PDB entry 7WE6 | electron microscopy, 3.20 A resolution | chains B and H of the 26 polymer chains in the assembly

[Chain B]
Name: CRISPR type I-F/YPEST-associated protein Csy2
From: Pseudomonas aeruginosa
Reference sequence: B3G161 (B3G161_PSEAI); residues 1-327 here = UniProt positions 1-327
Sequence (327 residues; row label = number of the first residue in the row):
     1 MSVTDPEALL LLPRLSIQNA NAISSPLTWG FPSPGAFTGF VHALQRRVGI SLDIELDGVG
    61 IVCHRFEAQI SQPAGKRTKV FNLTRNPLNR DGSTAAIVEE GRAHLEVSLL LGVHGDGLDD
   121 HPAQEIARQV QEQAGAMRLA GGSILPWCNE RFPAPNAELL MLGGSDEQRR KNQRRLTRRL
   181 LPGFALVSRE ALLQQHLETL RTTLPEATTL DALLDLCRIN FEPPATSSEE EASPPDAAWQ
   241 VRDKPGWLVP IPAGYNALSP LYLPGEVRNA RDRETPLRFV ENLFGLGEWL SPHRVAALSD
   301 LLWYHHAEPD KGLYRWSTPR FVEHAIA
Not modelled in the structure: 1-2, 224-238, 323-327

[Chain H]
Name: CRISPR-associated protein Csy3
From: Pseudomonas aeruginosa
Reference sequence: A0A659BSG0 (A0A659BSG0_PSEAI); residues 1-342 here = UniProt positions 1-342
Sequence (342 residues; each row starts with the number of its first residue):
     1 MSKPILSTAS VLAFERKLDP SDALMSAGAW AQRDASQEWP AVTVREKSVR GTISNRLKTK
    61 DRDPAKLDAS IQSPNLQTVD VANLPSDADT LKVRFTLRVL GGAGTPSACN DAAYRDKLLQ
   121 TVATYVNEQG FAELARRYAH NLANARFLWR NRVGAEAVEV RINHIRQGEV ARTWRFDALA
   181 IGLRDFKADA ELDALAELIA SGLSGSGHVL LEVVAFARIG DGQEVFPSQE LILDKGDKKG
   241 QKSKTLYSVR DAAAIHSQKI GNALRTIDTW YPDEDGLGPI AVEPYGSVTS QGKAYRQPKQ
   301 KLDFYTLLDN WVLRDEAPAV EQQHYVIANL IRGGVFGEAE EK
Not modelled in the structure: 1-6, 339-342

[How chain B and chain H interact]
Pairs across the interface (46):
  Gln18(B) with Pro20(H); Ser21(H); Asp22(H); Ser257(H)
  Asn19(B) with Ser257(H)
  Arg65(B) with Arg250(H)
  Gln69(B) with Tyr247(H), hydrogen bond
  Pro73(B) with Gln241(H), hydrogen bond (backbone-side chain)
  Ala74(B) with Gln241(H)
  Asn82(B) with Glu230(H), hydrogen bond; Leu231(H); Ile232(H)
  Leu83(B) with Leu231(H)
  Thr84(B) with Gln258(H), hydrogen bond
  Leu88(B) with Ser287(H), hydrogen bond (backbone-side chain); Val288(H); Thr289(H); Gly292(H)
  Arg90(B) with Pro284(H), hydrogen bond (side chain-backbone); Tyr285(H); Ala294(H)
  Gly92(B) with Gly292(H)
  Arg102(B) with Gln258(H), hydrogen bond
  His104(B) with Asp22(H); Tyr247(H)
  Glu132(B) with Gln167(H)
  Arg138(B) with Asp19(H), salt bridge
  Ser143(B) with Asp19(H)
  Leu145(B) with Ser21(H)
  Pro146(B) with Thr96(H); Leu210(H), hydrophobic
  Trp147(B) with Glu212(H)
  Cys148(B) with Arg94(H); Glu212(H)
  Arg268(B) with Glu338(H), salt bridge
  Asn269(B) with Ser10(H), hydrogen bond; Val11(H); Glu338(H)
  Ala270(B) with Val11(H); Asn110(H)
  Arg271(B) with Cys109(H); Asn110(H)
  Asp272(B) with Cys109(H)
  Arg273(B) with Ser10(H); Asn110(H), hydrogen bond (side chain-backbone); Asp111(H), salt bridge
Also at the interface, not in a pair above, chain B (35 interface residues in all): Gly75, Val80, Phe81, Asn89, Glu99, Glu106, Gly135, Ala136
Also at the interface, not in a pair above, chain H (39 interface residues in all): Arg16, Leu100, Ala108, His208, Leu233, Lys235, His256, Pro298, Tyr305

[Overview]
Chain B and chain H form an interface of 35 and 39 residues respectively, with 9 hydrogen bonds and 3 salt
bridges. Among the polar pairs are Arg138(B)-Asp19(H), Arg268(B)-Glu338(H) and Arg273(B)-Asp111(H).
Here chain B is CRISPR type I-F/YPEST-associated protein Csy2 and chain H is CRISPR-associated protein Csy3,
both from Pseudomonas aeruginosa. Entry 7WE6 (Structure of Csy-AcrIF24-dsDNA) was determined by electron
microscopy together with 7ELM and 7ELN from the same study.
